PDB entry 3G5H | X-ray diffraction, 1.40 A resolution | chain A

== Chain A ==
Protein: Cytochrome P450 121
Organism: Mycobacterium tuberculosis
Notes: EC 1.14.-.-
UniProtKB: P0A514 (CP121_MYCTU); residue numbers follow UniProt; this construct covers 1-396
Amino-acid sequence (396 residues; each row starts with the number of its first residue):
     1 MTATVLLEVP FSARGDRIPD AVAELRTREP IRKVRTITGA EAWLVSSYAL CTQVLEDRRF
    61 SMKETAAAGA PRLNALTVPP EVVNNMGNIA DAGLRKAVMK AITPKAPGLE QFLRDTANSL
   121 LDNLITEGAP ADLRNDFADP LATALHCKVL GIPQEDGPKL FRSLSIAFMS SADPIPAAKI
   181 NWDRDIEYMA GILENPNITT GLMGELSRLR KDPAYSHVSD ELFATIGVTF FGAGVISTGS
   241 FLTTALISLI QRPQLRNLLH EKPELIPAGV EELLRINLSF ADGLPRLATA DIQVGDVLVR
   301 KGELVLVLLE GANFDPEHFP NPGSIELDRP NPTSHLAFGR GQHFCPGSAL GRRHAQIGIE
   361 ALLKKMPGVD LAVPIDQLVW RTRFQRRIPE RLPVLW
Disordered / not traced: 1-2
Bound ions: heme Fe near Cys345 (its only coordinating residue here)
Small-molecule neighbours:
  - heme (HEM): Met62, Met86, Ile102, His146, Phe230, Ala233, Gly234, Ser237, Thr238, Phe241, Leu274, Phe280, Leu284, Arg286, Leu309, Leu336, Ala337, Phe338, Gly339, Gln342, His343, Cys345, Pro346, Gly347, Leu350, Gly351
  - Cyclo(tyr-tyr) (YTT; (3S,6S)-3,6-bis(4-hydroxybenzyl)piperazine-2,5-dione): Met62, Thr77, Val78, Val82, Val83, Asn85, Ala167, Phe168, Trp182, Val228, Thr229, Ala233, Gln385, Arg386
What the authors report for this chain:
  - binding site for Cyclo(tyr-tyr): Met62, Thr77, Val78, Val83, Asn85, Met86, Phe168, Trp182, Ala233, Ser237, Gln385, Arg386
  - heme coordination: Cys345
  - contacts within the chain: Ser237-Arg386
  - binding site for heme: Ser237

== In short ==
Chain A binds heme and Cyclo(tyr-tyr). The paper reports a binding site for Cyclo(tyr-tyr) at Met62, Thr77 and
Val78 among others; a binding site for heme at Ser237.
Chain A is Cytochrome P450 121 (Mycobacterium tuberculosis); the structure, Crystallographic analysis of
cytochrome P450 cyp121, was determined by X-ray diffraction (same publication as 3G5F).
